PDB entry 7EH0 | X-ray diffraction, 2.81 A resolution | chains B and C of the 9 polymer chains in the assembly

[Chain B]
Protein: DNA-directed RNA polymerase subunit alpha
Organism: Thermus thermophilus HB8
Notes: EC 2.7.7.6
UniProt: Q5SHR6 (RPOA_THET8); residues 1-315 here = UniProt positions 1-315
Amino-acid sequence (315 residues; each row starts with the number of its first residue):
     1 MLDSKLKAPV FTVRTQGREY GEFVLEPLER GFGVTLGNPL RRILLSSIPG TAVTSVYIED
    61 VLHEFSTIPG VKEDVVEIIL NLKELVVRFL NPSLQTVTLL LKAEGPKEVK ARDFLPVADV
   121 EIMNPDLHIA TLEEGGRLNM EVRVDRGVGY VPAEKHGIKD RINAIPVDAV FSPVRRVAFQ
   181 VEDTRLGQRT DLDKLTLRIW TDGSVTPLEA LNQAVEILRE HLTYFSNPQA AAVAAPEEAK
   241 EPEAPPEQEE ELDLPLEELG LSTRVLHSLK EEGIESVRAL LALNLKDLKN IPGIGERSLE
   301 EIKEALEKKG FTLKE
Disordered / not traced: 1-5, 230-315
Bound ions: Mg2+: Asp183, Asp191, Asp193

[Chain C]
Protein: DNA-directed RNA polymerase subunit beta
Organism: Thermus thermophilus HB8
Notes: EC 2.7.7.6
UniProt: Q8RQE9 (RPOB_THET8); residues 1-1119 here = UniProt positions 1-1119
Amino-acid sequence (1119 residues; row label = number of the first residue in the row):
     1 MEIKRFGRIR EVIPLPPLTE IQVESYRRAL QADVPPEKRE NVGIQAAFRE TFPIEEEDKG
    61 KGGLVLDFLE YRLGEPPFPQ DECREKDLTY QAPLYARLQL IHKDTGLIKE DEVFLGHIPL
   121 MTEDGSFIIN GADRVIVSQI HRSPGVYFTP DPARPGRYIA SIIPLPKRGP WIDLEVEPNG
   181 VVSMKVNKRK FPLVLLLRVL GYDQETLARE LGAYGELVQG LMDESVFAMR PEEALIRLFT
   241 LLRPGDPPKR DKAVAYVYGL IADPRRYDLG EAGRYKAEEK LGIRLSGRTL ARFEDGEFKD
   301 EVFLPTLRYL FALTAGVPGH EVDDIDHLGN RRIRTVGELM TDQFRVGLAR LARGVRERML
   361 MGSEDSLTPA KLVNSRPLEA AIREFFSRSQ LSQFKDETNP LSSLRHKRRI SALGPGGLTR
   421 ERAGFDVRDV HRTHYGRICP VETPEGANIG LITSLAAYAR VDELGFIRTP YRRVVGGVVT
   481 DEVVYMTATE EDRYTIAQAN TPLEGNRIAA ERVVARRKGE PVIVSPEEVE FMDVSPKQVF
   541 SVNTNLIPFL EHDDANRALM GSNMQTQAVP LIRAQAPVVM TGLEERVVRD SLAALYAEED
   601 GEVAKVDGNR IVVRYEDGRL VEYPLRRFYR SNQGTALDQR PRVVVGQRVR KGDLLADGPA
   661 SENGFLALGQ NVLVAIMPFD GYNFEDAIVI SEELLKRDFY TSIHIERYEI EARDTKLGPE
   721 RITRDIPHLS EAALRDLDEE GVVRIGAEVK PGDILVGRTS FKGESEPTPE ERLLRSIFGE
   781 KARDVKDTSL RVPPGEGGIV VRTVRLRRGD PGVELKPGVR EVVRVYVAQK RKLQVGDKLA
   841 NRHGNKGVVA KILPVEDMPH LPDGTPVDVI LNPLGVPSRM NLGQILETHL GLAGYFLGQR
   901 YISPIFDGAK EPEIKELLAQ AFEVYFGKRK GEGFGVDKRE VEVLRRAEKL GLVTPGKTPE
   961 EQLKELFLQG KVVLYDGRTG EPIEGPIVVG QMFIMKLYHM VEDKMHARST GPYSLITQQP
  1021 LGGKAQFGGQ RFGEMEVWAL EAYGAAHTLQ EMLTLKSDDI EGRNAAYEAI IKGEDVPEPS
  1081 VPESFRVLVK ELQALALDVQ TLDEKDNPVD IFEGLASKR
Disordered / not traced: 57-62, 1119
Residues lining bound ligands: CMPcPP (2TM; 5'-O-[(S)-hydroxy{[(S)-hydroxy(phosphonooxy)phosphoryl]methyl}phosphoryl]cytidine): Gly446, Arg557, Ser878, Arg879

[How chain B and chain C interact]
Residue-residue contacts (6):
  Arg30(B) - Glu692(C)  salt bridge
  Arg30(B) - Pro854(C)
  Val34(B) - Arg978(C)
  Asn38(B) - Arg978(C)
  Asn38(B) - Thr979(C)
  Arg42(B) - Glu981(C)  salt bridge
Other interface residues (no listed pair), chain B (6 interface residues in all): Gly31, Asp183
Other interface residues (no listed pair), chain C (7 interface residues in all): Lys851, Glu856

[In short]
The interface between chain B and chain C involves 6 residues on one side and 7 on the other, with 2 salt
bridges. Polar contacts include Arg30(B)-Glu692(C) and Arg42(B)-Glu981(C). Chain C binds CMPcPP. The Mg2+ site
is built by Asp183(B), Asp191(B) and Asp193(B).
Chain B is DNA-directed RNA polymerase subunit alpha and chain C is DNA-directed RNA polymerase subunit beta,
both from Thermus thermophilus HB8; the structure, Thermus thermophilus RNA polymerase transcription
initiation complex containing a template-strand purine at position TSS-2, UpA RNA ..., was determined by X-ray
diffraction together with 7EH1 and 7EH2 from the same study.
